5CUK - chain A; structure by X-ray diffraction, 2.10 A resolution.

# Chain A
Molecule: Ruler protein
Source organism: Pseudomonas aeruginosa (strain ATCC 15692 / PAO1 / 1C / PRS 101 / LMG 12228)
UniProt: Q9I332 (Q9I332_PSEAE); numbering as in UniProt (aligned over 254-369)
Sequence (120 residues; numbered 250 to 369; the number before each row is that of its first residue):
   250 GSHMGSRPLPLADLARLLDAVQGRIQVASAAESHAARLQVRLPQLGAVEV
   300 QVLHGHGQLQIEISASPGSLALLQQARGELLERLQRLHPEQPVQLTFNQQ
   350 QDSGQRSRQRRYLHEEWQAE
Unresolved in the structure: 250-255, 350-369
Differences from the reference sequence: expression tag (250-253)
From the paper describing this entry:
  - mutagenesis - L291A, L291A/L294A, L294A (Tm 50 degC), L322A: decreased stability
  - mutagenesis - L287A (Tm 87 degC): increased stability

# In short
From the paper: L291A, L291A/L294A and L294A, among others, reduce stability; L287A increases stability.
Chain A is Ruler protein (Pseudomonas aeruginosa (strain ATCC 15692 / PAO1 / 1C / PRS 101 / LMG 12228)); the
structure, Crystal structure of the PscP SS domain, was determined by X-ray diffraction together with 5CUL
from the same study.
